PDB entry 8YBK | electron microscopy, 2.69 A resolution | chains G and J of the 10 polymer chains in the assembly

== Chain G ==
Name: Histone H2A type 1-B/E
Source organism: Homo sapiens
UniProtKB: P04908 (H2A1B_HUMAN); residues 0-129 here correspond to UniProt positions 1-130 (UniProt number = residue number + 1)
Amino-acid sequence (133 residues; each row starts with the number of its first residue; numbers below 1 keep their minus sign (Gly-3 is residue -3)):
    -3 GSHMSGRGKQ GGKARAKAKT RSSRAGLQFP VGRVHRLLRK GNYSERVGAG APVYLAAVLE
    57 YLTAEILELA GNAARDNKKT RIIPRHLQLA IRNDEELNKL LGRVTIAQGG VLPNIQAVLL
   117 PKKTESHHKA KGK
Disordered / not traced: -3 to 8, 109-129
Differences from the reference sequence: expression tag (-3 to -1)
Curated features (UniProtKB/Swiss-Prot):
  - modified residue: Ser1 (N-acetylserine), Arg3 (Citrulline), Lys5 (N6-(2-hydroxyisobutyryl)lysine), Lys9 (N6-(2-hydroxyisobutyryl)lysine), Lys13 (N6-(beta-hydroxybutyryl)lysine), Lys36 (N6-(2-hydroxyisobutyryl)lysine), Lys74 (N6-(2-hydroxyisobutyryl)lysine), Lys75 (N6-(2-hydroxyisobutyryl)lysine), Lys95 (N6-(2-hydroxyisobutyryl)lysine), Gln104 (N5-methylglutamine), Lys118 (N6-(2-hydroxyisobutyryl)lysine), Lys119 (N6-crotonyllysine), Thr120 (Phosphothreonine), Lys125 (N6-crotonyllysine)
  - cross-link (Glycyl lysine isopeptide (Lys-Gly)): Lys13 (interchain with G-Cter in ubiquitin), Lys15 (interchain with G-Cter in ubiquitin), Lys119 (interchain with G-Cter in ubiquitin)

== Chain J ==
Molecule: 145-nt DNA strand
Source organism: synthetic construct
Sequence (145 nucleotides; row label = number of the first residue in the row; numbers below 1 keep their minus sign (DA-72 is residue -72)):
   -72 ATCGATGTAT ATATCTGACA CGTGCCTGGA GACTAGGGAG TAATCCCCTT GGCGGTTAAA
   -12 ACGCGGGGGA CAGCGCGTAC GTGCGTTTAA GCGGTGCTAG AGCTGTCTAC GACCAATTGA
    48 GCGGCCTCGG CACCGGGATT CTGAT
Disordered / not traced: -72 to -54, 61-72

== Interface between chain G and chain J ==
Pairs across the interface - 11 pairs, chain G then chain J:
  Arg11(G) - DA-43(J)  base contact
  Arg11(G) - DG-42(J)  sugar contact
  Lys15(G) - DA-43(J)  sugar contact
  Lys15(G) - DG-42(J)  hydrogen bond to the phosphate
  Thr16(G) - DA-43(J)  phosphate contact
  Arg17(G) - DA-43(J)  salt bridge to the phosphate
  Arg20(G) - DG-42(J)  salt bridge to the phosphate
  Gly28(G) - DA-43(J)  phosphate contact
  Arg29(G) - DG-44(J)  phosphate contact
  Arg32(G) - DG-44(J)  salt bridge to the phosphate
  Arg42(G) - DG-35(J)  sugar contact
Interface residues without a listed pair, chain G (11 interface residues in all): Ala12, Ala14
Interface residues without a listed pair, chain J (6 interface residues in all): DG-45, DA-41

== Overview ==
Chain G and chain J form an interface of 11 and 6 residues respectively, with 1 hydrogen bond and 3 salt
bridges. Polar contacts include Lys15(G)-DG-42(J), Arg17(G)-DA-43(J) and Arg20(G)-DG-42(J).
Here chain G is Histone H2A type 1-B/E (Homo sapiens) and chain J is a 145-nt DNA strand (synthetic
construct). Entry 8YBK (Cryo-EM structure of the human nucleosome containing the H3.1 E97K mutant) was
determined by electron microscopy (same publication as 8YBJ).
